PDB entry 8FCQ | electron microscopy, 3.93 A resolution | chains A and F of the 7 polymer chains in the assembly

Chain A (and F):
Name: Transitional endoplasmic reticulum ATPase
From: Homo sapiens
Notes: EC 3.6.4.6; chain F of this document is another copy of the same molecule, construct and numbering; everything in this record applies to it too
UniProtKB: P55072 (TERA_HUMAN); residue numbers follow UniProt; this construct covers 1-806
Sequence (806 residues; each row starts with the number of its first residue):
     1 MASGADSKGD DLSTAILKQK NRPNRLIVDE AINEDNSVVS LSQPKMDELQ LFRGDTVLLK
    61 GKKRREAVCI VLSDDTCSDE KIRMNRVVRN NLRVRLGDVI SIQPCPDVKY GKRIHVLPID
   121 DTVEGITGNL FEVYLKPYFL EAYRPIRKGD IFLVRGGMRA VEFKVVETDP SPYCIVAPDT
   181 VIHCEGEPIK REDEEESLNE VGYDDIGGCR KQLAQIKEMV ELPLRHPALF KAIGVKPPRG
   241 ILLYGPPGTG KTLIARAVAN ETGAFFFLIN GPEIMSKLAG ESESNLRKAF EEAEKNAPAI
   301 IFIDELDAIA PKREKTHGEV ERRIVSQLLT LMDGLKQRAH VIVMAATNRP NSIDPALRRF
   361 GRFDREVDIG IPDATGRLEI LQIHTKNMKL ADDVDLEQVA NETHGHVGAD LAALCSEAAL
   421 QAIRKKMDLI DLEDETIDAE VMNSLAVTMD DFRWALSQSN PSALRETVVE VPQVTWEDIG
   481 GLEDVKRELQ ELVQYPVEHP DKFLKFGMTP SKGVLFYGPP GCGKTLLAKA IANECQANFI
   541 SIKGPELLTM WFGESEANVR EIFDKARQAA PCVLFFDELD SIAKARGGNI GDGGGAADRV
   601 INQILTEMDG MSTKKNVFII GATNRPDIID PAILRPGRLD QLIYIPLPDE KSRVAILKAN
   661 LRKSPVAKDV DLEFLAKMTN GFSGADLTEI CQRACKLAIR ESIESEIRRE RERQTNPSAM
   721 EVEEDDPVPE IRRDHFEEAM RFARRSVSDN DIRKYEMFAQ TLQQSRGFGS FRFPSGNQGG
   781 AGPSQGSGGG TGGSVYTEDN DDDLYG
Unresolved in the structure: 1-22, 708-727, 764-806
Residues lining bound ligands:
  - ADP (adenosine-5'-diphosphate), molecule 1: Asp205, Ile206, Gly207, Gly208, Gly248, Thr249, Gly250, Thr252, Leu253, Ile380, His384, Gly408, Ala409, Ala412
  - ADP, molecule 2: Asp478, Ile479, Gly480, Pro520, Gly521, Cys522, Gly523, Lys524, Thr525, Leu526, Asn624, Ile656, Gly684, Ala685, Thr688
UniProt features mapped onto this chain:
  - region: Thr797 to Gly806 (Interaction with UBXN6)
  - motif: Asp802 to Gly806 (PIM motif)
  - binding site (ATP): Pro247 to Leu253, Asn348, His384, Gly521 to Leu526
  - modified residue: Ala2 (N-acetylalanine), Ser3 (Phosphoserine), Ser7 (Phosphoserine), Ser13 (Phosphoserine), Ser37 (Phosphoserine), Lys315 (N6,N6,N6-trimethyllysine), Thr436 (Phosphothreonine), Ser462 (Phosphoserine), Lys502 (N6-acetyllysine), Lys505 (N6-acetyllysine), Lys668 (N6-acetyllysine), Ser702 (Phosphoserine), Lys754 (N6-acetyllysine), Ser770 (Phosphoserine), Ser775 (Phosphoserine), Ser787 (Phosphoserine), Tyr805 (Phosphotyrosine)
  - cross-link (Glycyl lysine isopeptide (Lys-Gly)): Lys8 (interchain with G-Cter in SUMO2), Lys18 (interchain with G-Cter in SUMO2)
  - natural variant: Arg95 (R95G: In IBMPFD1), Gly97 (G97E: In CMT2Y), Ile126 (I126F: In IBMPFD1; uncertain significance), Arg155 (R155C: In IBMPFD1; R155H: In FTDALS6 and IBMPFD1; R155L: In IBMPFD1; R155P: In IBMPFD1; R155S: In IBMPFD1), Arg159 (R159G: In FTDALS6; R159H: In IBMPFD1), Ala160 (A160T: In IBMPFD1; uncertain significance), Glu185 (E185K: In CMT2Y), Arg191 (R191Q: In FTDALS6 and IBMPFD1), Leu198 (L198W: In IBMPFD1), Ala232 (A232E: In IBMPFD1), Ile254 (I254F: In IBMPFD1; uncertain significance), Ile369 (I369T: In IBMPFD1; uncertain significance), 2 further natural variant entries in UniProt
  - mutagenesis: Phe52 to Asp55 (Abolishes interaction with NPLOC4; when associated with A-110), Arg53 (R53A: Minor effect on affinity for ATP and ADP), Arg86 (R86A: Strongly increased affinity for ATP. Strongly reduced affinity for ADP), Tyr110 (Y110A: Abolishes interaction with NPLOC4; when associated with 52-A--A-55), Arg113 to His115 (Severely reduced binding to DERL1), Phe131 (F131R: Severely reduced binding to DERL1), Leu140 (L140D: Severely reduced binding to DERL1), Asp179 (D179R: No effect on binding to DERL1), His183 (H183W: Severely reduced binding to DERL1), Lys251 (K251Q: Impairs ERAD degradation of HMGCR and does not inhibit interaction with RHBDD1; when associated with Q-524), Glu305 (E305Q: Defect in ubiquitin-dependent protein degradation by the proteasome; when associated with Q-578), Lys312 (K312A: Does not affect methylation by VCPKMT), 8 further mutagenesis entries in UniProt

How chain A and chain F interact:
Contacting residue pairs (78; chain A residue first):
  Met158(A) with Ile233(F), hydrophobic
  Arg159(A) with Ala232(F), hydrogen bond (side chain-backbone)
  Pro247(A) with Phe360(F)
  Gly248(A) with Phe360(F)
  Pro272(A) with Ser326(F), hydrogen bond (backbone-side chain)
  Met275(A) with Arg313(F)
  Ser276(A) with Arg323(F), hydrogen bond (backbone-side chain); Ser326(F)
  Leu278(A) with Arg323(F)
  Glu305(A) with Arg359(F), salt bridge
  Ala308(A) with Arg313(F), hydrogen bond (backbone-side chain)
  His317(A) with His317(F), hydrogen bond
  Glu321(A) with Arg313(F), salt bridge; Arg322(F), salt bridge
  Val407(A) with Phe360(F), hydrophobic
  Ala409(A) with Phe360(F), hydrophobic
  Asp410(A) with Phe360(F)
  Ser416(A) with Gly234(F); Val235(F)
  Glu417(A) with Val235(F)
  Ala419(A) with Ile233(F)
  Leu420(A) with Leu229(F), hydrophobic; Phe230(F), hydrophobic; Val235(F), hydrophobic
  Ile423(A) with Leu229(F), hydrophobic; Ile233(F), hydrophobic
  Arg424(A) with Leu229(F)
  Glu433(A) with Ala228(F); Lys231(F), salt bridge
  Ile437(A) with Ala232(F), hydrophobic
  Gln458(A) with Arg365(F), hydrogen bond (backbone-side chain)
  Ser462(A) with Phe360(F)
  Pro545(A) with Thr606(F)
  Leu548(A) with Asn602(F)
  Phe552(A) with Ala597(F); Asp598(F); Arg599(F), hydrogen bond (backbone-side chain); Asn602(F)
  Glu578(A) with Arg635(F), salt bridge
  Lys584(A) with Gly595(F); Ala596(F)
  Ala585(A) with Gly594(F); Gly595(F), hydrogen bond (backbone-backbone); Ala597(F)
  Arg586(A) with Gly593(F); Gly594(F); Gly595(F)
  Gly587(A) with Gly594(F); Gly595(F)
  Gly591(A) with Asp592(F)
  Asp592(A) with Gly593(F)
  Lys663(A) with Lys505(F); Phe506(F); Gly507(F)
  Ser664(A) with Lys505(F); Phe506(F)
  Pro665(A) with Lys505(F); Phe506(F), hydrophobic
  Gln692(A) with Met508(F)
  Cys695(A) with Phe506(F); Met508(F), hydrophobic
  Ala698(A) with Phe506(F), hydrophobic
  Ile699(A) with Lys502(F); Phe503(F), hydrophobic; Phe506(F), hydrophobic; Met508(F), hydrophobic
  Ser702(A) with Lys502(F)
  Ile703(A) with Tyr495(F), hydrophobic; His499(F); Lys502(F)
  Glu706(A) with His499(F), salt bridge; Lys502(F), salt bridge
  Ile707(A) with Tyr495(F)
  Val728(A) with Phe506(F)
  Pro729(A) with Lys505(F)
  Glu730(A) with Phe506(F)
  Ile731(A) with Phe506(F), hydrophobic
  Arg744(A) with Gln763(F)
Also at the interface, not in a pair above, chain A (57 interface residues in all): Pro311, Asp428, Asn460, Thr549, Lys696, Phe742
Also at the interface, not in a pair above, chain F (41 interface residues in all): Glu319, Ser511, Gln603, Lys615, Gln641

Summary:
57 residues of chain A and 41 residues of chain F are in contact; the contacts include 8 hydrogen bonds and 7
salt bridges. Polar pairs include Glu305(A)-Arg359(F), Glu321(A)-Arg313(F) and Glu321(A)-Arg322(F). Bound to
chain A: ADP.
Both chains are Transitional endoplasmic reticulum ATPase (Homo sapiens). Entry 8FCQ (Cryo-EM structure of
p97:UBXD1 PUB-in state) was determined by electron microscopy (same publication as 8FCL, 8FCM, 8FCN, 8FCO,
8FCP, 8FCR and 8FCT).
